PDB entry 1BQK | X-ray diffraction, 1.35 A resolution | chain A

== Chain A ==
Protein: Pseudoazurin
Organism: Achromobacter cycloclastes
UniProt: P19567 (AZUP_ACHCY); residues 1-124 here correspond to UniProt positions 29-152 (UniProt number = residue number + 28)
Amino-acid sequence (124 residues; numbered 1 to 124; the number before each row is that of its first residue):
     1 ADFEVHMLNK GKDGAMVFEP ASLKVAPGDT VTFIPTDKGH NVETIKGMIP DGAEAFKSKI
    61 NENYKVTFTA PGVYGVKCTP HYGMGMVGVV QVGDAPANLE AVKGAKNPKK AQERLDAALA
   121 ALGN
Bound ions: Cu ion: His40, Cys78, His81, Met86

== In short ==
The Cu ion site is built by His40, Cys78, His81 and Met86.
Chain A is Pseudoazurin (Achromobacter cycloclastes); the structure, Oxidized pseudoazurin, was determined by
X-ray diffraction (same publication as 1BQR).
